Entry 2VSX (X-ray diffraction, 2.80 A resolution); this record covers chains A and E of the 4 polymer chains in the assembly.

Chain A:
Name: ATP-dependent RNA helicase EIF4A
From: Saccharomyces cerevisiae
Notes: EC 3.6.1.-
UniProt: P10081 (IF4A_YEAST); numbering as in UniProt (aligned over 1-395)
Chain sequence (395 residues; numbered 1 to 395; the number before each row is that of its first residue):
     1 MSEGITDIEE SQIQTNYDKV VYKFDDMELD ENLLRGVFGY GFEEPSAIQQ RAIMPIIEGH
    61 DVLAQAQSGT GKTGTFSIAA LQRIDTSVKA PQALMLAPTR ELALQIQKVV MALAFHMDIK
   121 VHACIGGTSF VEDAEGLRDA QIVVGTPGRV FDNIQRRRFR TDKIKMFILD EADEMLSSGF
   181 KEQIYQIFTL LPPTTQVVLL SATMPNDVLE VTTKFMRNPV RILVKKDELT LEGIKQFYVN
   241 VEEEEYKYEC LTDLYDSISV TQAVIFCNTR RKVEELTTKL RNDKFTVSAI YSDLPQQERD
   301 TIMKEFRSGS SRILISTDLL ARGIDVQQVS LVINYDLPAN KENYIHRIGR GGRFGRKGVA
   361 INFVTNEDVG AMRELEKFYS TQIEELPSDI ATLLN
Disordered / not traced: 1-11, 126-135, 351-356, 394-395
Residues lining bound ligands: adenosine monophosphate (AMP): F24, F42, E44, P45, S46, Q49, Q67, S68, G69, T70, G71, K72, T73, G74
From the paper describing this entry:
  - mutagenesis - R35D: abolished catalytic activity on ATPase stimulation

Chain E:
Name: Eukaryotic initiation factor 4F subunit P150
From: Saccharomyces cerevisiae
Notes: fragment: middle domain, 4a-binding, residues 572-854
UniProt: P39935 (IF4F1_YEAST); numbering as in UniProt (aligned over 572-854)
Chain sequence (284 residues; each row starts with the number of its first residue):
   571 MLVPSANRWV PKFKSKKTEK KLAPDGKTEL LDKDEVERKM KSLLNKLTLE MFDAISSEIL
   631 AIANISVWET NGETLKAVIE QIFLKACDEP HWSSMYAQLC GKVVKELNPD ITDETNEGKT
   691 GPKLVLHYLV ARCHAEFDKG WTDKLPTNED GTPLEPEMMS EEYYAAASAK RRGLGLVRFI
   751 GFLYRLNLLT GKMMFECFRR LMKDLTDSPS EETLESVVEL LNTVGEQFET DSFRTGQATL
   811 EGSQLLDSLF GILDNIIQTA KISSRIKFKL IDIKELRHDK NWNS
Disordered / not traced: 571-575, 583-597, 686-688, 717-728, 803-810, 854
From the paper describing this entry:
  - mutagenesis - T618I, E659K: decreased growth (citing earlier work)
  - mutagenesis - W579A: decreased catalytic activity (eIF4A ATPase activity)
  - mutagenesis - W579A: decreased growth in response to 37 degC
  - mutagenesis - D842R: unchanged binding to ATP-dependent RNA helicase EIF4A (chain A)
  - mutagenesis - D842R: unchanged catalytic activity (ATPase activity)

How chain A and chain E interact:
Contacting residue pairs (66; chain A residue first):
  D25(A) - S833(E)
  D25(A) - S834(E)  hydrogen bond
  L34(A) - S834(E)
  L34(A) - F838(E)  hydrophobic
  R35(A) - F838(E)
  R35(A) - I841(E)
  R35(A) - D842(E)  salt bridge
  F38(A) - S834(E)
  F38(A) - R835(E)
  F38(A) - F838(E)  hydrophobic
  E43(A) - R835(E)  salt bridge
  C250(A) - W579(E)
  C250(A) - P581(E)  hydrophobic
  D253(A) - W579(E)
  D253(A) - P581(E)
  D253(A) - K582(E)  hydrogen bond (side chain-backbone)
  L254(A) - W579(E)  hydrophobic
  Y255(A) - K611(E)
  Y255(A) - S612(E)  hydrogen bond (backbone-backbone)
  Y255(A) - N615(E)  hydrogen bond (backbone-side chain)
  D256(A) - R608(E)
  D256(A) - K611(E)
  D256(A) - S612(E)  hydrogen bond
  S257(A) - W579(E)  hydrogen bond
  S257(A) - R608(E)  hydrogen bond
  S257(A) - K611(E)
  I258(A) - N615(E)  hydrogen bond (backbone-side chain)
  S259(A) - N615(E)
  S259(A) - K655(E)  hydrogen bond
  S259(A) - E659(E)
  V260(A) - N615(E)  hydrogen bond (backbone-side chain)
  V260(A) - K655(E)  hydrogen bond (backbone-side chain)
  V260(A) - E659(E)
  T261(A) - E659(E)
  T261(A) - W662(E)
  Q262(A) - W662(E)
  D283(A) - K616(E)  hydrogen bond (backbone-side chain)
  K284(A) - K616(E)
  K284(A) - M621(E)
  K284(A) - A624(E)  hydrogen bond (side chain-backbone)
  K284(A) - I625(E)
  K284(A) - E628(E)  salt bridge
  F285(A) - K616(E)
  T286(A) - T618(E)  hydrogen bond
  T286(A) - E620(E)
  T286(A) - M621(E)
  S308(A) - H661(E)  hydrogen bond (backbone-side chain)
  G309(A) - W662(E)
  S310(A) - T618(E)
  R312(A) - L614(E)  hydrogen bond (side chain-backbone)
  R312(A) - N615(E)  hydrogen bond (side chain-backbone)
  R312(A) - L617(E)  hydrogen bond (side chain-backbone)
  R312(A) - T618(E)
  R312(A) - K655(E)
  R312(A) - E659(E)  salt bridge
  R312(A) - W662(E)
  R312(A) - Y666(E)  hydrogen bond
  E385(A) - R578(E)  salt bridge
  L386(A) - R578(E)
  L386(A) - W579(E)  hydrogen bond (backbone-backbone)
  P387(A) - N577(E)
  P387(A) - R578(E)
  P387(A) - W579(E)
  S388(A) - R578(E)  hydrogen bond (side chain-backbone)
  S388(A) - W579(E)
  I390(A) - W579(E)
Also at the interface, not in a pair above, chain A (31 interface residues in all): E31, E249
Interface features reported in the paper:
  - specific contacts: R35(A)-D842(E)
  - hot spots on chain E (mutagenesis) - W579A: decreased binding to ATP-dependent RNA helicase EIF4A (chain A)

In short:
31 residues of chain A face 29 of chain E across their interface; the contacts include 21 hydrogen bonds and 5
salt bridges. Polar pairs include R35(A)-D842(E), E43(A)-R835(E) and K284(A)-E628(E). The paper describes a
contact between R35(A) and D842(E). The paper reports that T618I and E659K of chain E reduce growth; R35D of
chain A abolishes catalytic activity on ATPase stimulation; 5 substitutions were tested in all.
Here chain A is ATP-dependent RNA helicase EIF4A and chain E is Eukaryotic initiation factor 4F subunit P150,
both from Saccharomyces cerevisiae. Entry 2VSX (Crystal Structure of a Translation Initiation Complex) was
determined by X-ray diffraction together with 2VSO from the same study.
